Entry 5L3S (X-ray diffraction, 1.90 A resolution); this record covers chains A and B.

[Chain A]
Name: Signal recognition particle 54 kDa protein
From: Sulfolobus solfataricus (strain ATCC 35092 / DSM 1617 / JCM 11322 / P2)
UniProt: Q97ZE7 (SRP54_SULSO); numbering as in UniProt (aligned over 1-292)
Chain sequence (298 residues; each row starts with the number of its first residue; numbers below 1 keep their minus sign (His-5 is residue -5)):
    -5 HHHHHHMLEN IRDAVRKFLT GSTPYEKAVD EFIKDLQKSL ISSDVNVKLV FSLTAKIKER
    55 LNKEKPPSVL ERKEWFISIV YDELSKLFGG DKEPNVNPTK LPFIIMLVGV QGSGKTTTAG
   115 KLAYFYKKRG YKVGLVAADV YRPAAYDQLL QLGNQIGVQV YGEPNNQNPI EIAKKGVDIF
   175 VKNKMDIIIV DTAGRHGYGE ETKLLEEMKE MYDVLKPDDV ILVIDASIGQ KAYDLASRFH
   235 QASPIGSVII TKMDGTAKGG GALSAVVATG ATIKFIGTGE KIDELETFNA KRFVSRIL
Unresolved in the structure: -5 to 15, 60-61, 85
Differences from the reference sequence: expression tag (-5 to 0)
UniProt features mapped onto this chain:
  - binding site (GTP): Gly103 to Thr110, Asp185 to Arg189, Thr245 to Asp248
Metal / ion sites: Mg2+: Thr110 (together with GMP-PNP)
Small-molecule neighbours:
  - guanosine-5'-monophosphate (G): Val134, Tyr135, Arg136, Pro137, Ala138, Ala139, Tyr140, Asp141, Pro158, Gln161
  - GMP-PNP (GNP; phosphoaminophosphonic acid-guanylate ester), molecule 1: Val104, Gln105, Gly106, Ser107, Gly108, Lys109, Thr110, Thr111, Lys115, Asp133, Arg136, Gln142, Gly188, Thr245, Lys246, Asp248, Gly271, Thr272, Gly273, Glu274
  - GMP-PNP (GNP), molecule 2: Gln105, Gly106, Arg136, His190, Glu195
From the paper describing this entry:
  - mutagenesis - K32A, K32E: decreased binding to Signal recognition particle receptor FtsY (chain B)
  - conformationally variable residues (loop rearrangement): Pro137

[Chain B]
Name: Signal recognition particle receptor FtsY
From: Sulfolobus acidocaldarius
UniProt: P27414 (FTSY_SULAC); numbering as in UniProt (aligned over 79-368)
Chain sequence (296 residues; each row starts with the number of its first residue):
    73 HHHHHHRSFF DFLKYKTIKE DDLNDVIEEL RFQLLDSDVS YEVTEKILED LKNNLIGKKV
   133 SRREEVEEIV INTLKKSITE ILTKNQKTDL IEKIRSSGKK PFVIIFFGVN GVGKTTTIAK
   193 VVNMLKKNNL STIIAASDTF RAAAQEQLAY HASKLEVQLI RGKYGADPAS VAFDAISFAK
   253 SRNIDVVLID TAGRMHIDSD LVEELKKVLR IAKPDFRILI LDSLAGSDAL EQARHFENNV
   313 GYDAVILTKV DADAKGGIAL SLAYELKKPV VYMGVGQNYD DLIPFSPDWF VERIFS
Unresolved in the structure: 73-85
Differences from the reference sequence: expression tag (73-78); conflict Lys279 (Arg in P27414)
UniProt features mapped onto this chain:
  - binding site (GTP): Gly180 to Thr187, Asp262 to Arg266, Thr320 to Asp323
Metal / ion sites: Mg2+: Thr187 (together with GMP-PNP)
Small-molecule neighbours:
  - GMP-PNP (GNP; phosphoaminophosphonic acid-guanylate ester), molecule 1: Val181, Asn182, Gly183, Val184, Gly185, Lys186, Thr187, Thr188, Lys192, Asp210, Arg213, Gln219, Gly265, Thr320, Lys321, Asp323, Gly346, Val347, Gly348, Gln349
  - GMP-PNP (GNP), molecule 2: Asn182, Gly183, Arg213, Met267
From the paper describing this entry:
  - mutagenesis - E117A, E117K: decreased binding to Signal recognition particle 54 kDa protein (chain A)
  - conformationally variable residues (loop rearrangement): Ala214

[Interface between chain A and chain B]
Pairs across the interface (62; chain A residue first):
  Lys32(A) - Tyr113(B)
  Ile35(A) - Tyr113(B)  hydrophobic
  Ser36(A) - Tyr113(B)
  Ser36(A) - Glu114(B)
  Ser36(A) - Ser299(B)  hydrogen bond (backbone-side chain)
  Asp38(A) - Gly298(B)
  Asp38(A) - Ser299(B)  hydrogen bond
  Val41(A) - Phe104(B)  hydrophobic
  Phe45(A) - Phe104(B)  hydrophobic
  Val104(A) - Leu296(B)  hydrophobic
  Gln105(A) - Lys321(B)  hydrogen bond (backbone-side chain)
  Gln105(A) - Gln349(B)  hydrogen bond
  Gly106(A) - Gly183(B)
  Tyr135(A) - Gln349(B)
  Tyr135(A) - Asn350(B)  hydrogen bond
  Arg136(A) - Arg213(B)
  Arg136(A) - Gln219(B)  hydrogen bond
  Pro137(A) - Gln219(B)
  Pro137(A) - Tyr222(B)  hydrophobic
  Pro137(A) - His223(B)
  Ala138(A) - Ala215(B)
  Ala138(A) - Glu218(B)
  Ala138(A) - Gln219(B)
  Asp141(A) - Ala215(B)
  Gln142(A) - Arg213(B)
  Gln142(A) - Ala214(B)
  Gln142(A) - Ala215(B)
  Gln145(A) - Ala214(B)
  Gln145(A) - Ala215(B)  hydrogen bond (side chain-backbone)
  Gln145(A) - Glu218(B)  hydrogen bond
  His190(A) - Asp323(B)  salt bridge
  His190(A) - Ala324(B)
  Tyr192(A) - Asp323(B)
  Tyr192(A) - Ala324(B)
  Tyr192(A) - Asp325(B)
  Glu195(A) - Asp323(B)
  Ser221(A) - Ala297(B)
  Ser221(A) - Gly298(B)  hydrogen bond (backbone-backbone)
  Ile222(A) - Leu296(B)
  Ile222(A) - Gly298(B)
  Gly223(A) - Asp110(B)
  Gly223(A) - Leu296(B)  hydrogen bond (backbone-backbone)
  Gly223(A) - Ala297(B)
  Gly223(A) - Gly298(B)
  Gln224(A) - Leu107(B)
  Gln224(A) - Asp108(B)
  Gln224(A) - Asp110(B)  hydrogen bond (backbone-side chain)
  Lys225(A) - Leu296(B)
  Lys225(A) - Ala324(B)
  Lys225(A) - Asp325(B)  salt bridge
  Lys246(A) - Asn182(B)  hydrogen bond (side chain-backbone)
  Asp248(A) - Met267(B)
  Asp248(A) - Ile269(B)
  Gly249(A) - Met267(B)
  Thr250(A) - His268(B)  hydrogen bond
  Thr250(A) - Ile269(B)
  Thr250(A) - Asp300(B)  hydrogen bond
  Thr250(A) - Glu303(B)
  Ala251(A) - Asp300(B)  hydrogen bond (backbone-side chain)
  Glu274(A) - Asn182(B)  hydrogen bond
  Glu274(A) - Phe212(B)
  Glu274(A) - Gly265(B)
Also at the interface, not in a pair above, chain A (34 interface residues in all): Leu146, Gly188, Leu229, Lys275
Also at the interface, not in a pair above, chain B (35 interface residues in all): Leu273, Gln304, Ala326

[Summary]
34 residues of chain A and 35 residues of chain B are in contact; the contacts include 16 hydrogen bonds and 2
salt bridges. Polar contacts include His190(A)-Asp323(B), Lys225(A)-Asp325(B) and Ser36(A)-Ser299(B). The
paper reports that K32A and K32E of chain A reduce binding to Signal recognition particle receptor FtsY (chain
B); conformational variability at Pro137(A) and Ala214(B); 4 substitutions were tested in all.
Here chain A is Signal recognition particle 54 kDa protein (Sulfolobus solfataricus (strain ATCC 35092 / DSM
1617 / JCM 11322 / P2)) and chain B is Signal recognition particle receptor FtsY (Sulfolobus acidocaldarius).
Entry 5L3S (Structure of the GTPase heterodimer of crenarchaeal SRP54 and FtsY) was determined by X-ray
diffraction, deposited together with 5L3Q, 5L3R, 5L3V and 5L3W.
